PDB entry 3WPV | X-ray diffraction, 1.81 A resolution | chain A

# Chain A
Protein: Beta-fructofuranosidase
Notes: EC 3.2.1.26
UniProtKB: Q8VW87 (Q8VW87_9MICC); residues 37-578 here = UniProt positions 37-578
Chain sequence (542 residues; each row starts with the number of its first residue):
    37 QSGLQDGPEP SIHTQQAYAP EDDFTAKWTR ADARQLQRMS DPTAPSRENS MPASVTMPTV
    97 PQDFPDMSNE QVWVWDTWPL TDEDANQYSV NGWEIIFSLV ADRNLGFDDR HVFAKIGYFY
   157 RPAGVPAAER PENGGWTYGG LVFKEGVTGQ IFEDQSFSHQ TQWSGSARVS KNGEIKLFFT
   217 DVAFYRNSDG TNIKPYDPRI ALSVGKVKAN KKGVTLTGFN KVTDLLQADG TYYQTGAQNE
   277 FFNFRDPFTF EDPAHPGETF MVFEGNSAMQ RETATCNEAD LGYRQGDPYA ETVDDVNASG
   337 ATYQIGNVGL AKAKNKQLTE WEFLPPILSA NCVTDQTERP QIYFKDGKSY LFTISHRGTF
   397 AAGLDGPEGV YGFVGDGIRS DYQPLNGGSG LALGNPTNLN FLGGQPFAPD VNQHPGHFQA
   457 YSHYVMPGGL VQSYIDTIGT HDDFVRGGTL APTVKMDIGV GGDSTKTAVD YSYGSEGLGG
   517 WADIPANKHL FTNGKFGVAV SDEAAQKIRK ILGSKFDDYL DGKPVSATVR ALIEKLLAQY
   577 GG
Unresolved in the structure: 37-39, 578
Differences from the reference sequence: engineered mutation Ser47 (Thr in Q8VW87), Val447 (Phe in Q8VW87), Tyr470 (Phe in Q8VW87), Ser500 (Pro in Q8VW87)
Cystine bridges: Cys312-Cys368

# Summary
Chain A is Beta-fructofuranosidase; the structure, Microbacterium saccharophilum K-1 beta-fructofuranosidase
mutant T47S/F447V/F470Y/P500S, was determined by X-ray diffraction together with 3WPU, 3WPY and 3WPZ from the
same study.
